7PQC - chains F and G of the 15 polymer chains in the assembly; structure by electron microscopy, 4.10 A resolution (low resolution: residue-level contacts below are approximate; hydrogen-bond / salt-bridge calls are withheld).

Chain F:
Name: Tubulin alpha-1B chain
Organism: Sus scrofa
UniProt: Q2XVP4 (TBA1B_PIG); residues 1-451 here = UniProt positions 1-451
Sequence (451 residues; each row starts with the number of its first residue):
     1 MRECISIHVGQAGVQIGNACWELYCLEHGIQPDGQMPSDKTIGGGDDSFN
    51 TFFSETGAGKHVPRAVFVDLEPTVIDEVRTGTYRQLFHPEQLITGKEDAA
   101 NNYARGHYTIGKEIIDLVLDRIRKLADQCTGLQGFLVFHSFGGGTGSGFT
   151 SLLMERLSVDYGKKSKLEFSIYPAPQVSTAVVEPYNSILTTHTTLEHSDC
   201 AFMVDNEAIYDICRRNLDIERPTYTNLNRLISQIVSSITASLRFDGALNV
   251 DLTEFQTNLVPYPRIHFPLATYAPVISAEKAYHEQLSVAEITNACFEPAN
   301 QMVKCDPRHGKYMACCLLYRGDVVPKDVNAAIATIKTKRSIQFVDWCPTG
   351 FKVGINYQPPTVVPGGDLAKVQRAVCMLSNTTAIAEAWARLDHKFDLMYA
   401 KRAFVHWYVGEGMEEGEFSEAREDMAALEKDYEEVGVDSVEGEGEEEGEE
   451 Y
UniProt features mapped onto this chain:
  - motif: Met-1 to Cys-4 (MREC motif)
  - active site: Glu-254
  - binding site (GTP): Gly-10, Gln-11, Ala-12, Gln-15, Glu-71, Ala-99, Ser-140, Gly-143, Gly-144, Thr-145, Gly-146, Thr-179, Glu-183, Asn-206, Tyr-224, Asn-228, Leu-252
  - binding site (Mg(2+)): Glu-71
  - site: Tyr-451 (Involved in polymerization)
  - modified residue: Lys-40 (N6,N6,N6-trimethyllysine), Ser-48 (Phosphoserine), Ser-232 (Phosphoserine), Tyr-282 (3'-nitrotyrosine), Arg-339 (Omega-N-methylarginine), Ser-439 (Phosphoserine), Glu-443 (5-glutamyl polyglutamate), Glu-445 (5-glutamyl polyglutamate), Tyr-451 (3'-nitrotyrosine)
  - cross-link (Glycyl lysine isopeptide (Lys-Gly)): Lys-326 (interchain with G-Cter in ubiquitin), Lys-370 (interchain with G-Cter in ubiquitin)
Bound ions: Mg2+: Asp-69, Asp-98 (together with GTP)
Residues lining bound ligands: GTP: Gly-10, Gln-11, Ala-12, Gln-15, Ile-16, Asp-69, Leu-70, Asp-98, Ala-99, Ala-100, Asn-101, Ser-140, Gly-142, Gly-143, Gly-144, Thr-145, Gly-146, Ile-171, Thr-179, Glu-183, Asn-206, Tyr-224, Leu-227, Asn-228

Chain G:
Name: Tubulin beta chain
Organism: Sus scrofa
UniProt: P02554 (TBB_PIG); residue numbers follow UniProt; this construct covers 1-445
Sequence (445 residues; row label = number of the first residue in the row):
     1 MREIVHIQAGQCGNQIGAKFWEVISDEHGIDPTGSYHGDSDLQLERINVY
    51 YNEAAGNKYVPRAILVDLEPGTMDSVRSGPFGQIFRPDNFVFGQSGAGNN
   101 WAKGHYTEGAELVDSVLDVVRKESESCDCLQGFQLTHSLGGGTGSGMGTL
   151 LISKIREEYPDRIMNTFSVVPSPKVSDTVVEPYNATLSVHQLVENTDETY
   201 CIDNEALYDICFRTLKLTTPTYGDLNHLVSATMSGVTTCLRFPGQLNADL
   251 RKLAVNMVPFPRLHFFMPGFAPLTSRGSQQYRALTVPELTQQMFDAKNMM
   301 AACDPRHGRYLTVAAVFRGRMSMKEVDEQMLNVQNKNSSYFVEWIPNNVK
   351 TAVCDIPPRGLKMSATFIGNSTAIQELFKRISEQFTAMFRRKAFLHWYTG
   401 EGMDEMEFTEAESNMNDLVSEYQQYQDATADEQGEFEEEGEEDEA
UniProt features mapped onto this chain:
  - motif: Met-1 to Ile-4 (MREI motif)
  - binding site (GTP): Gln-11, Glu-69, Ser-138, Gly-142, Thr-143, Gly-144, Asn-204, Asn-226
  - binding site (Mg(2+)): Glu-69
  - modified residue: Ser-40 (Phosphoserine), Lys-58 (N6-acetyllysine), Ser-172 (Phosphoserine), Thr-285 (Phosphothreonine), Thr-290 (Phosphothreonine), Arg-318 (Omega-N-methylarginine), Glu-438 (5-glutamyl polyglutamate)
  - cross-link (Glycyl lysine isopeptide (Lys-Gly)): Lys-58 (interchain with G-Cter in ubiquitin), Lys-324 (interchain with G-Cter in ubiquitin)
Residues lining bound ligands:
  - GDP (guanosine-5'-diphosphate): Gly-10, Gln-11, Cys-12, Gln-15, Ile-16, Asp-67, Ala-97, Asn-99, Ser-138, Gly-141, Gly-142, Thr-143, Gly-144, Val-169, Asp-177, Asn-204, Tyr-222, Asn-226
  - GTP (guanosine-5'-triphosphate): Gln-245, Leu-246, Lys-252

Interface between chain F and chain G:
Pairs across the interface - 74 pairs, chain F then chain G:
  Met-1(F) / Pro-70(G)
  Met-1(F) / Gln-94(G)
  Arg-2(F) / Glu-69(G)
  Arg-2(F) / Pro-70(G)
  Arg-2(F) / Gly-71(G)
  Thr-130(F) / Gln-94(G)
  Gly-131(F) / Gln-94(G)
  Lys-163(F) / Gly-400(G)
  Lys-163(F) / Glu-401(G)
  Asp-199(F) / Trp-397(G)
  Asp-245(F) / Ser-75(G)
  Gly-246(F) / Gln-15(G)
  Ala-247(F) / Gln-15(G)
  Leu-248(F) / Gln-11(G)
  Leu-248(F) / Asp-177(G)
  Leu-248(F) / Tyr-222(G)
  Asn-249(F) / Gln-11(G)
  Asp-251(F) / Ser-95(G)
  Thr-253(F) / Ser-95(G)
  Thr-253(F) / Gly-98(G)
  Thr-253(F) / Lys-103(G)
  Glu-254(F) / Gly-98(G)
  Glu-254(F) / Asn-99(G)
  Gln-256(F) / Trp-397(G)
  Thr-257(F) / Gly-98(G)
  Thr-257(F) / Val-180(G)
  Thr-257(F) / Phe-394(G)
  Thr-257(F) / Trp-397(G)
  Asn-258(F) / Asn-99(G)
  Asn-258(F) / Thr-178(G)
  Asn-258(F) / Val-179(G)
  Asn-258(F) / Val-180(G)
  Asn-258(F) / Phe-394(G)
  Val-260(F) / Phe-394(G)
  Val-260(F) / His-396(G)
  Val-260(F) / Trp-397(G)
  Pro-261(F) / Ala-393(G)
  Pro-261(F) / Phe-394(G)
  Pro-261(F) / His-396(G)
  Tyr-262(F) / Arg-391(G)
  Tyr-262(F) / Ala-393(G)
  Tyr-262(F) / His-396(G)
  Pro-263(F) / His-396(G)
  Val-324(F) / Thr-219(G)
  Val-324(F) / Pro-220(G)
  Pro-325(F) / Tyr-208(G)
  Pro-325(F) / Pro-220(G)
  Pro-325(F) / Tyr-222(G)
  Lys-326(F) / Tyr-208(G)
  Lys-326(F) / Phe-212(G)
  Lys-326(F) / Pro-220(G)
  Asn-329(F) / Val-175(G)
  Asn-329(F) / Tyr-208(G)
  Ile-332(F) / Val-175(G)
  Ala-333(F) / Lys-174(G)
  Ala-333(F) / Val-175(G)
  Lys-336(F) / Lys-174(G)
  Trp-346(F) / Arg-391(G)
  Pro-348(F) / Gln-384(G)
  Pro-348(F) / Met-388(G)
  Thr-349(F) / Ser-176(G)
  Thr-349(F) / Val-179(G)
  Thr-349(F) / Pro-182(G)
  Thr-349(F) / Gln-384(G)
  Phe-351(F) / Ser-176(G)
  Phe-351(F) / Asp-177(G)
  Phe-351(F) / Thr-178(G)
  Phe-351(F) / Val-179(G)
  Lys-352(F) / Asn-99(G)
  Lys-352(F) / Asp-177(G)
  Lys-352(F) / Thr-178(G)
  Val-353(F) / Ser-176(G)
  Val-353(F) / Asp-177(G)
  Glu-441(F) / Arg-390(G)
Also at the interface, not in a pair above, chain F (39 interface residues in all): Leu-242, Leu-259, Ala-314, Gly-350
Also at the interface, not in a pair above, chain G (40 interface residues in all): Asn-100, Glu-181, Thr-221, Ala-387, Lys-392, Tyr-398

Overview:
The interface between chain F and chain G involves 39 residues on one side and 40 on the other. Chain F binds
GTP. Chain G binds GDP and GTP.
Here chain F is Tubulin alpha-1B chain and chain G is Tubulin beta chain, both from Sus scrofa. Entry 7PQC
(tau-microtubule structural ensemble based on CryoEM data) was determined by electron microscopy, deposited
together with 7PQP.
